Entry 3UN8 (X-ray diffraction, 2.70 A resolution); this record covers chains I and Y of the 28 polymer chains in the assembly.

== Chain I ==
Name: Proteasome component PUP3
Organism: Saccharomyces cerevisiae
Notes: EC 3.4.25.1
UniProt: P25451 (PSB3_YEAST); residues 0-204 here correspond to UniProt positions 1-205 (UniProt number = residue number + 1)
Chain sequence (205 residues; numbered 0 to 204; the number before each row is that of its first residue; numbering starts at 0):
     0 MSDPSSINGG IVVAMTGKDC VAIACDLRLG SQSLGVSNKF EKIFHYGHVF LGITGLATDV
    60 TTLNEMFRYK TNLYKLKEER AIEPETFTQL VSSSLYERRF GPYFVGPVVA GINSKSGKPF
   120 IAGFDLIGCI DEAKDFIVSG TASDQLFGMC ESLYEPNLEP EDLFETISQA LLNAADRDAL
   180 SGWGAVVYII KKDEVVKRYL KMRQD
Unresolved in the structure: 0
Curated features (UniProtKB/Swiss-Prot):
  - modified residue: S30 (Phosphoserine)
  - cross-link: K69 (Glycyl lysine isopeptide (Lys-Gly) (interchain with G-Cter in ubiquitin))

== Chain Y ==
Name: Proteasome component PRE2
Organism: Saccharomyces cerevisiae
Notes: EC 3.4.25.1
UniProt: P30656 (PSB5_YEAST); residues 1-212 here correspond to UniProt positions 76-287 (UniProt number = residue number + 75)
Chain sequence (212 residues; numbered 1 to 212; the number before each row is that of its first residue):
     1 TTTLAFRFQG GIIVAVDSRA TAGNWVASQT VKKVIEINPF LLGTMAGGAA DCQFWETWLG
    61 SQCRLHELRE KERISVAAAS KILSNLVYQY KGAGLSMGTM ICGYTRKEGP TIYYVDSDGT
   121 RLKGDIFCVG SGQTFAYGVL DSNYKWDLSV EDALYLGKRS ILAAAHRDAY SGGSVNLYHV
   181 TEDGWIYHGN HDVGELFWKV KEEEGSFNNV IG
Covalent attachments: PR-957 (049) linked to T1
Small-molecule neighbours: PR-957 (049; 2-(acetylamino)-4,5-anhydro-1,2-dideoxy-4-methyl-1-phenyl-D-xylitol): R19, A20, T21, V31, K32, K33, M45, A46, G47, G48, A49, S131, Y170
Reported in the primary citation:
  - binding site for PR-957: T1
  - catalytic residues: T1

== Chain I / chain Y interface ==
Pairs across the interface - 45 pairs, chain I then chain Y:
  S5(I) - N24(Y)
  R27(I) - A169(Y)
  S32(I) - R167(Y)
  S32(I) - D168(Y)
  S32(I) - A169(Y)  hydrogen bond (backbone-backbone)
  S32(I) - Y170(Y)
  L33(I) - F135(Y)  hydrophobic
  L33(I) - R167(Y)
  G34(I) - R167(Y)  hydrogen bond (backbone-side chain)
  V35(I) - R167(Y)
  N37(I) - N209(Y)
  N37(I) - V210(Y)
  K38(I) - N209(Y)  hydrogen bond (side chain-backbone)
  K38(I) - I211(Y)
  Q144(I) - W25(Y)
  D175(I) - Q29(Y)
  R176(I) - W25(Y)
  R176(I) - V26(Y)  hydrogen bond (backbone-backbone)
  R176(I) - A27(Y)  hydrogen bond (side chain-backbone)
  R176(I) - S28(Y)
  D177(I) - N24(Y)
  D177(I) - V26(Y)
  A178(I) - N24(Y)  hydrogen bond (backbone-backbone)
  A178(I) - V26(Y)
  A178(I) - A169(Y)
  L179(I) - N24(Y)
  W182(I) - H166(Y)  hydrogen bond (side chain-backbone)
  W182(I) - R167(Y)
  K200(I) - W198(Y)
  M201(I) - W198(Y)
  R202(I) - Q29(Y)
  R202(I) - G173(Y)  hydrogen bond (side chain-backbone)
  R202(I) - D192(Y)  salt bridge
  R202(I) - G194(Y)
  Q203(I) - H166(Y)  hydrogen bond (backbone-side chain)
  Q203(I) - F197(Y)
  Q203(I) - W198(Y)
  Q203(I) - V210(Y)
  D204(I) - R19(Y)  salt bridge
  D204(I) - A165(Y)
  D204(I) - D168(Y)
  D204(I) - S171(Y)
  D204(I) - G172(Y)
  D204(I) - G173(Y)  hydrogen bond (side chain-backbone)
  D204(I) - V193(Y)
Interface residues without a listed pair, chain I (21 interface residues in all): Q31
Interface residues without a listed pair, chain Y (26 interface residues in all): T21

== Summary ==
The interface between chain I and chain Y involves 21 residues on one side and 26 on the other; the contacts
include 10 hydrogen bonds and 2 salt bridges. Polar pairs include R202(I)-D192(Y), D204(I)-R19(Y) and
G34(I)-R167(Y). PR-957 is covalently linked to T1(Y). From the paper: the catalytic residue T1(Y); a binding
site for PR-957 at T1(Y).
Here chain I is Proteasome component PUP3 and chain Y is Proteasome component PRE2, both from Saccharomyces
cerevisiae. Entry 3UN8 (Yeast 20S proteasome in complex with PR-957 (epoxide)) was determined by X-ray
diffraction together with 3UN4 from the same study.
